Entry 9EE8 (electron microscopy, 2.63 A resolution); this record covers chains A and D of the 5 polymer chains in the assembly.

== Chain A ==
Name: Adenosine receptor A2a
Organism: Homo sapiens
UniProt: P29274 (AA2AR_HUMAN); residues 2-316 here = UniProt positions 2-316
Chain sequence (353 residues; numbered -26 to 326; the number before each row is that of its first residue; numbers below 1 keep their minus sign (Asp-26 is residue -26)):
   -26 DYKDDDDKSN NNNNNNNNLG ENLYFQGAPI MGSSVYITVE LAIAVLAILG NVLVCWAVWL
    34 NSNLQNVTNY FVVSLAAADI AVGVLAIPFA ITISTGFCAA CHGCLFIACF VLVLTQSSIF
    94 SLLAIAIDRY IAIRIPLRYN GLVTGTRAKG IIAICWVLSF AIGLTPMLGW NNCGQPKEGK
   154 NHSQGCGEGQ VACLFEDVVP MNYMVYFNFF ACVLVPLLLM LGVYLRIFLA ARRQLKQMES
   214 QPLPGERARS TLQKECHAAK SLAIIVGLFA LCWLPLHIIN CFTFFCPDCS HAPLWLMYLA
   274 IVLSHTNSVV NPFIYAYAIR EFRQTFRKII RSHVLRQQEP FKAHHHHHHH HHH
Disordered / not traced: -26 to 4, 148-163, 213-222, 309-326
Construct notes: expression tag (-26 to 1, 317-326); engineered mutation Cys229 (Val in P29274), Ala291 (Arg in P29274)
Cystine bridges: Cys74-Cys146, Cys77-Cys166, Cys259-Cys262
Small-molecule neighbours: adenosine (ADN): Val84, Leu85, Thr88, Phe168, Met174, Met177, Asn181, Trp246, Leu249, Asn253, Met270, Ile274, Ser277, His278
UniProt features mapped onto this chain:
  - binding site (adenosine): Glu169, Asn253, Ser277, His278
  - glycosylation: Asn154 (N-linked (GlcNAc...) asparagine)
From the paper describing this entry:
  - mutagenesis - R291A: decreased signaling
  - mutagenesis - R291A: unchanged binding to Galphasbetagamma

== Chain D ==
Name: Guanine nucleotide-binding protein G(s) subunit alpha isoforms short
Organism: Homo sapiens
Notes: EC 3.6.5.-
UniProt: P63092 (GNAS2_HUMAN); aligned in 2 segments with insertions or deletions, so no single offset holds: 5-195 ~ UniProt 5-64; 204-384 ~ UniProt 204-394
Chain sequence (263 residues; numbered -9 to 384; 131 numbers in that range are skipped by the numbering (no residue carries them; nothing is unmodelled there); the number before each row is that of its first residue; numbers below 1 keep their minus sign (Met-9 is residue -9)):
    -9 MGHHHHHHEN LYFQGNSKTE DQRNEEKAQR EANKKIEKQL QKDKQVYRAT HRLLLLGADN
    51 SGKSTIVKQM R
   193 ILHGGSGGSG GTSGIFETKF QVDKVNFHMF DVGGQRDERR KWIQCFNDVT AIIFVVDSSD
   253 YNRLQEALNL FKSIWNNRWL RTISVILFLN KQDLLAEKVL AGKSKIEDYF PEFARYTTPE
   313 DATPEPGEDP RVTRAKYFIR DEFLRISTAS GDGRHYCYPH FTCAVDTENA RRIFNDCRDI
   373 IQRMHLRQYE LL
Disordered / not traced: -9 to 9, 193-205
Construct notes: initiating methionine (-9); expression tag (-8 to 4); conflict Asp49 (Gly in P63092), Asn50 (Glu in P63092), Asp249 (Ala in P63092), Asp252 (Ser in P63092), Ala362 (Ile372 in P63092), Ile365 (Val375 in P63092); linker (196-203)

== Chain A / chain D interface ==
Residue-residue contacts (26; chain A residue first):
  Thr41(A) - Tyr381(D)
  Arg102(A) - Tyr381(D)
  Ala105(A) - His377(D)  hydrogen bond (backbone-side chain)
  Ile106(A) - Gln374(D)  hydrogen bond (backbone-side chain)
  Ile106(A) - His377(D)
  Ile106(A) - Leu378(D)  hydrophobic
  Pro109(A) - Arg370(D)
  Pro109(A) - Ile373(D)
  Pro109(A) - Gln374(D)
  Leu110(A) - His41(D)
  Leu110(A) - Phe366(D)  hydrophobic
  Leu110(A) - Ile373(D)  hydrophobic
  Tyr112(A) - His377(D)
  Asn113(A) - Arg38(D)  hydrogen bond
  Ala204(A) - Leu378(D)  hydrophobic
  Ala204(A) - Leu384(D)
  Gln207(A) - Asp371(D)  hydrogen bond (side chain-backbone)
  Gln207(A) - Gln374(D)
  Gln207(A) - Arg375(D)  hydrogen bond (backbone-side chain)
  Gln207(A) - Leu384(D)
  Leu208(A) - Leu384(D)  hydrophobic
  Glu212(A) - Tyr348(D)
  Glu212(A) - Arg375(D)
  Ala231(A) - Leu383(D)
  Leu235(A) - Leu383(D)  hydrophobic
  Ala291(A) - Glu382(D)
Other interface residues (no listed pair), chain A (22 interface residues in all): Asp101, Arg111, Ala203, Arg206, His230, Ile292, Arg296
Other interface residues (no listed pair), chain D (18 interface residues in all): Val217, Cys369, Gln380

== Overview ==
22 residues of chain A and 18 residues of chain D are in contact; the contacts include 5 hydrogen bonds. Polar
contacts include Ala105(A)-His377(D), Ile106(A)-Gln374(D) and Asn113(A)-Arg38(D). Chain A binds adenosine.
UniProt lists 4 adenosine-binding residues on chain A. From the paper: R291A of chain A reduces signaling;
R291A of chain A leaves binding to Galphasbetagamma unchanged.
Chain A is Adenosine receptor A2a and chain D is Guanine nucleotide-binding protein G(s) subunit alpha
isoforms short, both from Homo sapiens; the structure, Cryo-EM structure of the adenosine A2A receptor
intermediate bound to a miniGs heterotrimer, was determined by electron microscopy, deposited together with
9EE9 and 9EEA.
